8YFQ - chains B and T of the 17 polymer chains in the assembly; structure by electron microscopy, 3.30 A resolution.

Chain B:
Name: DNA-directed RNA polymerase subunit beta
Source organism: Komagataella phaffii
Notes: EC 2.7.7.6
UniProt: C4QZQ7 (C4QZQ7_KOMPG); numbering as in UniProt (aligned over 1-1227)
Amino-acid sequence (1227 residues; each row starts with the number of its first residue):
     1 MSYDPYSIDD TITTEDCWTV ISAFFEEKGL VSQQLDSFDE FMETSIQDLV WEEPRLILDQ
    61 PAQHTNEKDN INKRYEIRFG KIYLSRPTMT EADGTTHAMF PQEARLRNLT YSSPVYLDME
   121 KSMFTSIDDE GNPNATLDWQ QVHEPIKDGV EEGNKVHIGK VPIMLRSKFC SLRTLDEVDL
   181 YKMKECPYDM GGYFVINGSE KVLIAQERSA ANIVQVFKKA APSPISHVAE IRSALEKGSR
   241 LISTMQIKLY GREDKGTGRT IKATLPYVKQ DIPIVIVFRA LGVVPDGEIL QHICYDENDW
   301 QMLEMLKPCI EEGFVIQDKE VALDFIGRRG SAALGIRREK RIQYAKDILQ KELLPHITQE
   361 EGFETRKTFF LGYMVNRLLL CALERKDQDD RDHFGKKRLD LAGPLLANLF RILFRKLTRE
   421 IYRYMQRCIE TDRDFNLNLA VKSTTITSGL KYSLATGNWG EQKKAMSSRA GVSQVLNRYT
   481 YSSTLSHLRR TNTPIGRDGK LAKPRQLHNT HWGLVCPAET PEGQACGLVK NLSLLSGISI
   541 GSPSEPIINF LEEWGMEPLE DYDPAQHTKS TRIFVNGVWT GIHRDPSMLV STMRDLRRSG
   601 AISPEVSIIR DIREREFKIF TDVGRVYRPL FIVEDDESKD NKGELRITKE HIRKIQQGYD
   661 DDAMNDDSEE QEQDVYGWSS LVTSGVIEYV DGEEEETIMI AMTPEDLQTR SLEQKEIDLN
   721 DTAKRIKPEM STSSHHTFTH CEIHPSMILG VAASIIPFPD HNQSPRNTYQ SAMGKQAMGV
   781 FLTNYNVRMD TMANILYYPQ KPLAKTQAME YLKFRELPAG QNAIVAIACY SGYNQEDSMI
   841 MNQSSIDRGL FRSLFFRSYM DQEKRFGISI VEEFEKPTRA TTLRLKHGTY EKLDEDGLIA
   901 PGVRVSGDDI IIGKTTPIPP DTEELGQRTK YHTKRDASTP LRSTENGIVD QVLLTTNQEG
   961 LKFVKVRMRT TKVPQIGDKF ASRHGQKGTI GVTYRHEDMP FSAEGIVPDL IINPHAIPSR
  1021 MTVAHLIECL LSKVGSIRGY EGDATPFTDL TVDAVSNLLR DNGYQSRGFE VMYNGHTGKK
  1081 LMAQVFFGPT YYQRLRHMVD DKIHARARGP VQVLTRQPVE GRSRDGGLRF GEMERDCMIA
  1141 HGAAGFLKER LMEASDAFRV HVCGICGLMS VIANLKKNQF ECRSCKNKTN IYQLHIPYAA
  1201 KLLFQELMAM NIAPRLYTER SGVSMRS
Not modelled in the structure: 1-8, 59-70, 129-152, 497-500, 663-671, 712-718, 920-931, 1223-1227
Ion coordination: Zn2+: Cys1163, Cys1166, Cys1182, Cys1185

Chain T:
Molecule: 90-nt DNA strand
Sequence (90 nucleotides; numbered -60 to 29; the number before each row is that of its first residue; numbers below 1 keep their minus sign (DA-60 is residue -60)):
   -60 AGGATCCCTA GCGTCGGTAG CCCCCCAGTT ATTGTAGATT GATTAAAAGA TAAAGTAGTT
     0 GAGCCTGGTC ATTACTAGTA CTGCCTTGAC
Not modelled in the structure: -60 to -20, 19-29

Interface between chain B and chain T:
Contacting residue pairs (16; chain B residue first):
  Arg427(B) - DA13(T)  sugar contact
  Arg427(B) - DC14(T)  salt bridge to the phosphate
  Lys463(B) - DA10(T)  base contact
  Thr791(B) - DG6(T)  phosphate contact
  Thr791(B) - DG7(T)  phosphate contact
  Met792(B) - DT5(T)  phosphate contact
  Met792(B) - DG6(T)  phosphate contact
  Arg857(B) - DG6(T)  salt bridge to the phosphate
  Arg942(B) - DT5(T)  salt bridge to the phosphate
  Arg942(B) - DG6(T)  salt bridge to the phosphate
  Gly1121(B) - DC4(T)  phosphate contact
  Arg1122(B) - DC4(T)  hydrogen bond to the phosphate
  Arg1129(B) - DG2(T)  salt bridge to the phosphate
  Arg1129(B) - DC3(T)  phosphate contact
  Gly1131(B) - DG2(T)  phosphate contact
  Met1133(B) - DA1(T)  sugar contact
Interface residues without a listed pair, chain B (15 interface residues in all): Asn197, Glu1120, Ser1123, Glu1132
Interface residues without a listed pair, chain T (12 interface residues in all): DT8, DT11

In short:
The interface between chain B and chain T involves 15 residues on one side and 12 on the other; the contacts
include 1 hydrogen bond and 5 salt bridges. Polar pairs include Arg1122(B)-DC4(T), Arg427(B)-DC14(T) and
Arg857(B)-DG6(T). Cys1163(B), Cys1166(B), Cys1182(B) and Cys1185(B) form the Zn2+ site.
Chain B is DNA-directed RNA polymerase subunit beta (Komagataella phaffii) and chain T is a 90-nt DNA strand;
the structure, Cryo EM structure of Komagataella phaffii RNAPII-Rat1-Rai1 pre-termination complex, was
determined by electron microscopy together with 8YF5, 8YFE and 8YFR from the same study.
